Entry 7U7E (X-ray diffraction, 1.58 A resolution); this record covers chains A and T of the 3 polymer chains in the assembly.

[Chain A]
Protein: DNA polymerase eta
From: Homo sapiens
Notes: EC 2.7.7.7
UniProtKB: Q9Y253 (POLH_HUMAN); residues 1-432 here = UniProt positions 1-432
Sequence (435 residues; numbered -2 to 432; the number before each row is that of its first residue; numbers below 1 keep their minus sign (Gly-2 is residue -2)):
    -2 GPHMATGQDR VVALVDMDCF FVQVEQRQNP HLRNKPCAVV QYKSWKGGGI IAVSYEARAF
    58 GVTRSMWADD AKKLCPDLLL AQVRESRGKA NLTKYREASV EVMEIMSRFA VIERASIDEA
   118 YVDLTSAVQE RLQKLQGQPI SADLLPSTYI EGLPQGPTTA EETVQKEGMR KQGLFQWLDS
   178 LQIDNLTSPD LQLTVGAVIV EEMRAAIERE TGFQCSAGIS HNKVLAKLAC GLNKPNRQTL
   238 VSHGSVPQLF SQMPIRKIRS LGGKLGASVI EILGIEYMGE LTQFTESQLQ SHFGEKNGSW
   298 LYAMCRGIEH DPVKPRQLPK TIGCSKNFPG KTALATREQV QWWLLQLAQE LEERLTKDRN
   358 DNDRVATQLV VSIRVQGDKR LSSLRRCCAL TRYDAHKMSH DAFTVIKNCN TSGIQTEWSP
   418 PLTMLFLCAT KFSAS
Not modelled in the structure: 155-159
Differences from the reference sequence: expression tag (-2 to 0)
UniProt features mapped onto this chain:
  - binding site (Mg(2+)): Asp13, Met14, Asp115, Glu116
  - binding site (Mn(2+)): Asp13, Met14, Asp115, Glu116
  - binding site (a 2'-deoxyribonucleoside 5'-triphosphate): Arg61
  - natural variant: Val37 (deletion: In XPV), Leu75 (deletion: In XPV), Arg93 (R93P: In XPV), Arg111 (R111H: In XPV), Thr122 (T122P: In XPV), Gly153 (G153D: In a breast cancer sample), Thr191 (T191P: In XPV), Gly263 (G263V: In XPV), Val266 (V266D: In XPV), Gly295 (G295R: In XPV), Arg361 (R361S: In XPV)
  - mutagenesis: Tyr52 (Y52A/F: Reduces DNA polymerase activity; Y52E: Reduces DNA polymerase activity. Increases fidelity of replication and reduces translesion bypass), Arg61 (R61A: Reduces enzymatic activity by two-thirds), Ser62 (S62G: Increased DNA polymerase activity and translesion bypass compared to wild-type), Ala68 (A68S/V: Severe reduction in thymine dimer translesion bypass), Asn324 to Pro326 (Reduces binding to chromatin and to monoubiquitinated PCNA. Abolishes binding to monoubiquitinated PCNA; when associated with 705-E--H-713 Del)
Bound ions: Mn2+ site 1: Asp13, Asp115, Glu116 (together with 2'-deoxyguanosine-5'-triphosphate) (shared with 1 residue of chain P); Mn2+ site 2: Asp13, Met14, Asp115
Small-molecule neighbours: 2'-deoxyguanosine-5'-triphosphate (DGT): Asp13, Met14, Asp15, Cys16, Phe17, Phe18, Gln38, Ile48, Ala49, Tyr52, Arg55, Arg61, Leu89, Ile114, Asp115, Glu116, Lys231

[Chain T]
Molecule: 12-nt DNA strand
Sequence (12 nucleotides; row label = number of the first residue in the row):
     1 CATTATGACG CT

[Interface between chain A and chain T]
Residue-residue contacts (42; chain A residue first):
  Gln38(A) - DT4(T)  hydrogen bond to the base
  Gln38(A) - DA5(T)  sugar contact
  Tyr39(A) - DT4(T)  phosphate contact
  Tyr39(A) - DA5(T)  hydrogen bond to the phosphate
  Trp42(A) - DA2(T)  stacking on the base
  Ile48(A) - DT4(T)  base contact
  Arg61(A) - DT3(T)  hydrogen bond to the base
  Arg61(A) - DT4(T)  hydrogen bond to the base
  Ser62(A) - DT3(T)  hydrogen bond to the base
  Trp64(A) - DA2(T)  phosphate contact
  Trp64(A) - DT3(T)  phosphate contact
  Lys86(A) - DT6(T)  salt bridge to the phosphate
  Ala87(A) - DA5(T)  sugar contact
  Leu89(A) - DA5(T)  phosphate contact
  Leu89(A) - DT6(T)  phosphate contact
  Arg93(A) - DT6(T)  salt bridge to the phosphate
  Arg93(A) - DG7(T)  salt bridge to the phosphate
  Glu110(A) - DC9(T)  phosphate contact
  Lys293(A) - DG10(T)  salt bridge to the phosphate
  Lys311(A) - DC9(T)  phosphate contact
  Arg313(A) - DA8(T)  salt bridge to the phosphate
  Arg313(A) - DC9(T)  salt bridge to the phosphate
  Pro316(A) - DA8(T)  phosphate contact
  Lys317(A) - DA8(T)  hydrogen bond to the phosphate
  Lys317(A) - DC9(T)  salt bridge to the phosphate
  Thr318(A) - DG7(T)  sugar contact
  Thr318(A) - DA8(T)  hydrogen bond to the phosphate
  Ile319(A) - DG7(T)  phosphate contact
  Gly320(A) - DT6(T)  sugar contact
  Gly320(A) - DG7(T)  hydrogen bond to the phosphate
  Cys321(A) - DT6(T)  phosphate contact
  Ser322(A) - DA5(T)  sugar contact
  Ser322(A) - DT6(T)  hydrogen bond to the phosphate
  Lys323(A) - DA5(T)  salt bridge to the phosphate
  Asn324(A) - DT4(T)  sugar contact
  Asn324(A) - DA5(T)  hydrogen bond to the phosphate
  Pro326(A) - DA2(T)  phosphate contact
  Gly327(A) - DC1(T)  hydrogen bond to the phosphate
  Gly327(A) - DA2(T)  phosphate contact
  Thr329(A) - DA2(T)  base contact
  Arg351(A) - DT6(T)  salt bridge to the phosphate
  Arg351(A) - DG7(T)  salt bridge to the phosphate
Other interface residues (no listed pair), chain A (30 interface residues in all): Arg111, Glu347
Other interface residues (no listed pair), chain T (11 interface residues in all): DC11

[Summary]
The interface between chain A and chain T involves 30 residues on one side and 11 on the other, with 11
hydrogen bonds, 10 salt bridges and 1 aromatic stacking contact. Polar pairs include Gln38(A)-DT4(T),
Arg61(A)-DT3(T) and Arg61(A)-DT4(T). Ligands of chain A: 2'-deoxyguanosine-5'-triphosphate.
Chain A is DNA polymerase eta (Homo sapiens) and chain T is a 12-nt DNA strand; the structure, Human DNA
polymerase eta-DNA ternary mismatch complex:reaction with 10.0 mM Mn2+ for 60s, was determined by X-ray
diffraction together with 7U72, 7U73, 7U74, 7U75, 7U76, 7U77 and 26 further entries from the same study.
